5W5O - chains A and B; structure by X-ray diffraction, 2.89 A resolution.

[Chain A (and B)]
Molecule: Receptor-interacting serine/threonine-protein kinase 2
From: Homo sapiens
Notes: EC 2.7.11.1, 2.7.10.2; chain B of this document is another copy of the same molecule, construct and numbering; everything in this record applies to it too
UniProt: O43353 (RIPK2_HUMAN); residues 2-311 here = UniProt positions 2-311
Sequence (310 residues; numbered 2 to 311; the number before each row is that of its first residue):
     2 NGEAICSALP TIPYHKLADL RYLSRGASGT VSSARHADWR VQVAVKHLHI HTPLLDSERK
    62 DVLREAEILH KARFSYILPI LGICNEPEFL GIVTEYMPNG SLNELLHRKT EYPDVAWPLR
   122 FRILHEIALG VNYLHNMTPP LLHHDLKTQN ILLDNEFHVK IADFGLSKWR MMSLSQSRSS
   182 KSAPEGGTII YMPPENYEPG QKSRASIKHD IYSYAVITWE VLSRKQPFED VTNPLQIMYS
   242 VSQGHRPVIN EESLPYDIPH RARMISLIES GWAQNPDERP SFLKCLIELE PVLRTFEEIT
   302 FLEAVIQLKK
Unresolved in the structure: 2-4, 49-57, 173-187, 201-207, 311
Ligand contacts: 9XA (4-{6-(tert-butylsulfonyl)-7-[2-(4-methylpiperazin-1-yl)ethoxy]imidazo[1,2-a]pyridin-3-yl}-6-chloropyridin-2-amine): Leu-24, Ser-25, Val-32, Ala-45, Lys-47, Leu-79, Ile-93, Thr-95, Glu-96, Tyr-97, Met-98, Pro-99, Gly-101, Ser-102, Glu-105, Gln-150, Leu-153, Ala-163, Asp-164
Reported in the primary citation:
  - binding site for 9XA: Ser-25, Met-98, Asp-164

[Interface between chain A and chain B]
Pairs across the interface (62):
  Ile-6(A) with Ser-8(B); Ala-9(B); Leu-10(B), hydrogen bond (backbone-backbone); Leu-64(B); Glu-68(B); His-71(B)
  Cys-7(A) with Ser-8(B); His-71(B); Lys-72(B)
  Ser-8(A) with Ile-6(B); Cys-7(B); Ser-8(B), hydrogen bond (backbone-backbone); His-71(B), hydrogen bond (side chain-backbone); Lys-72(B)
  Ala-9(A) with Ile-6(B)
  Leu-10(A) with Ile-6(B), hydrogen bond (backbone-backbone)
  Pro-11(A) with Tyr-134(B)
  Asp-39(A) with Asn-133(B), hydrogen bond (backbone-side chain); Asn-137(B)
  Trp-40(A) with Phe-75(B), hydrophobic; Leu-130(B); Asn-133(B); Tyr-134(B), hydrophobic
  Arg-41(A) with Leu-130(B); Glu-291(B), salt bridge
  Val-42(A) with Phe-75(B), hydrophobic; Leu-130(B), hydrophobic
  His-71(A) with Ile-6(B); Cys-7(B); Ser-8(B), hydrogen bond (backbone-side chain)
  Lys-72(A) with Cys-7(B); Ser-8(B)
  Arg-74(A) with Arg-74(B)
  Phe-75(A) with Val-42(B), hydrophobic; Leu-82(B), hydrophobic
  Ser-76(A) with Glu-96(B), hydrogen bond
  Leu-82(A) with Phe-75(B), hydrophobic
  Glu-96(A) with Ser-76(B), hydrogen bond
  Arg-123(A) with Glu-157(B), salt bridge
  Leu-130(A) with Trp-40(B); Arg-41(B); Val-42(B), hydrophobic
  Asn-133(A) with Asp-39(B), hydrogen bond (side chain-backbone); Trp-40(B)
  Tyr-134(A) with Trp-40(B)
  Asn-137(A) with Asp-39(B)
  Glu-157(A) with Arg-123(B), salt bridge; Glu-157(B); His-159(B), salt bridge; Leu-303(B)
  His-159(A) with Glu-157(B), salt bridge
  Leu-284(A) with Arg-41(B)
  Leu-287(A) with Arg-41(B)
  Ile-288(A) with Arg-41(B)
  Glu-291(A) with Arg-41(B), salt bridge
  Glu-299(A) with Asn-156(B)
  Ile-300(A) with Lys-310(B)
  Leu-303(A) with Glu-157(B); Ile-307(B)
  Glu-304(A) with Ile-307(B)
  Ile-307(A) with Leu-303(B), hydrophobic
  Lys-310(A) with Ile-300(B)
Interface residues without a listed pair, chain A (36 interface residues in all): Tyr-77, Val-306
Interface residues without a listed pair, chain B (37 interface residues in all): Pro-11, Ala-67, Leu-284, Leu-287, Ile-288, Val-306

[Summary]
36 residues of chain A and 37 residues of chain B are in contact; the contacts include 9 hydrogen bonds and 6
salt bridges. Polar pairs include Arg-41(A)/Glu-291(B), Arg-123(A)/Glu-157(B) and Glu-157(A)/His-159(B). Chain
A binds compound 9XA. The paper reports a binding site for 9XA at Ser-25(A), Met-98(A) and Asp-164(A).
Both chains are Receptor-interacting serine/threonine-protein kinase 2 (Homo sapiens). Entry 5W5O
(Identification of potent and selective RIPK2 inhibitors for the treatment of inflammatory diseases) was
determined by X-ray diffraction (same publication as 5W5J).
